PDB entry 4Y28 | X-ray diffraction, 2.80 A resolution | chains B and G of the 16 polymer chains in the assembly

== Chain B ==
Molecule: Photosystem I P700 chlorophyll a apoprotein A2
Organism: Pisum sativum
Notes: EC 1.97.1.12
Reference sequence: P05311 (PSAB_PEA); residue numbers follow UniProt; this construct covers 1-733
Chain sequence (733 residues; numbered 1 to 733; the number before each row is that of its first residue):
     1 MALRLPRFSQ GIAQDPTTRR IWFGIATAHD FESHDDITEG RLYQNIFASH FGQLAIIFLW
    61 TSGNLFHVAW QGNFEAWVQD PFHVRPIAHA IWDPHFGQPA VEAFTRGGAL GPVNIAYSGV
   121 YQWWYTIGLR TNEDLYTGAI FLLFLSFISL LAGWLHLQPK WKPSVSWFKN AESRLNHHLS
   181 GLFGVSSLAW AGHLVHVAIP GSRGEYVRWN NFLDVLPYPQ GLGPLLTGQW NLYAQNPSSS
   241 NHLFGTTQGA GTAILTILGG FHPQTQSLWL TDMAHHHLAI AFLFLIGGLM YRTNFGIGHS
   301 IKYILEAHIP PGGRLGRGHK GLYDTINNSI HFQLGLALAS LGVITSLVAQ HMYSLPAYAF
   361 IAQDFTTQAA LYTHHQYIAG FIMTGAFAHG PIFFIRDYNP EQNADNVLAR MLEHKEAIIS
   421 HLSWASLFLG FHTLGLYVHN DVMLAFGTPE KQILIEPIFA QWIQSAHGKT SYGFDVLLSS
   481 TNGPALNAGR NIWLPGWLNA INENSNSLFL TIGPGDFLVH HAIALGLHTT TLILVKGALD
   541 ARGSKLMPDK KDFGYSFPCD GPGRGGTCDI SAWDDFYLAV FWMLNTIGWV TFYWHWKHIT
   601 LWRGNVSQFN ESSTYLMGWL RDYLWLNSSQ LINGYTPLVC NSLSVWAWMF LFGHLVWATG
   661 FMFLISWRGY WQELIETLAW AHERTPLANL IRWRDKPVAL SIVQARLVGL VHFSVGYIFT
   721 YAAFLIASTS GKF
Not modelled in the structure: 1
Sequence notes: engineered mutation Leu5 (Ile in P05311), Ile115 (Asn in P05311), Met273 (Val in P05311), Ser471 (Thr in P05311), Val476 (Ile in P05311), Leu477 (Pro in P05311), Tyr635 (Ile in P05311)
Bound ions: chlorophyll a Mg site 1 near Gln53 (its only coordinating residue here); chlorophyll a Mg site 2 near Asp93 (its only coordinating residue here); Ca2+: Ile501, Glu503, Asn506, Leu508; 4Fe-4S cluster Fe: Cys559 (shared with 1 residue of chain A)
Residues lining bound ligands:
  - beta-carotene (BCR), molecule 1: Leu54, Ile57, Phe58, Trp60, Gly181, Leu182, Val185, Ser186
  - beta-carotene (BCR), molecule 2: Leu65, Trp123, Trp124, Ile127, Leu129, Gly138, Phe141, Leu142, Leu145, Trp209
  - beta-carotene (BCR), molecule 3: Leu188, Leu222, Leu225, Leu278, Phe282, Leu285, Ile286, Leu289, Ile297
  - beta-carotene (BCR), molecule 4: Phe332, Gly335, Leu336, Ala339, Val343, Met383, Ala386, Phe387, Gly390, Phe393, Phe394, Leu408, Ala538
  - beta-carotene (BCR), molecule 5: Phe387, Leu408, Met411, Val535, Leu539
  - beta-carotene (BCR), molecule 6: Leu434, Gly435, Val438
  - beta-carotene (BCR), molecule 7: Val645, Trp648, Met649, Phe652, Trp671, Ile675, Leu678, Phe719
  - beta-carotene (BCR), molecule 8: Thr685, Pro686, Leu687
  - chlorophyll a isomer (CL0): Leu620, Leu624, Trp625, Trp657
  - chlorophyll a (CLA), molecule 1: Leu5, Phe8, Gly24, Ile25, Ala28, His29, Phe31, His34, Ser49, Gly52, Gln53, Ile56
  - chlorophyll a (CLA), molecule 2: Thr18, Ile21, Trp22, Ile675, Leu678, Ala679, His682, Ile691, Arg692, Trp693, Arg694, Asp695, Pro697, Val698
  - chlorophyll a (CLA), molecule 3: Trp22, Phe652, Leu655, Val656, Thr659, Met662, Phe663, Leu700, Val708, Val711, His712, Val715
  - chlorophyll a (CLA), molecule 4: Ile25, Ala26, Thr27, Ala28, His29, Asp30, His331, Leu334, Leu338, Phe381, Ile382, Thr384, Gly385, Ala388, His389, Ile392, Arg396, Tyr555, Trp573, Phe576, Phe652, Val711, Val715, Phe719
  - chlorophyll a (CLA), molecule 5: His29, Gln53, Ile56, Ile57, Trp60, Leu341, Ile378, Phe381, Ile382
  - chlorophyll a (CLA), molecule 6: His29, Phe31, Tyr43, Ile46, Ser49, His50, Gln53, Leu54, Ile57, Phe168, Arg174, His178, Leu182, Phe183, Ile330, His331, Gln333, Leu334, Ala337, Leu338, Leu341
  - chlorophyll a (CLA), molecule 7: Phe47, Phe51, Ile148, Leu151, Ala152, Leu155, His156, Trp161, Pro163, Trp167
  - chlorophyll a (CLA), molecule 8: Phe47, His50, Phe51, Leu54, Trp123, Trp167, Phe168, Asn170, Ser173, Arg174, His177, His178, Gly181, Leu182, Phe183, Ile344, Tyr358
  - chlorophyll a (CLA), molecule 9: Ile56, Trp60, Asn64, Ala88, His89, Asn114, Ile115, Ala116, Tyr117, Ser118, Val120, Val645, Trp646, Met649, Phe719
  - chlorophyll a (CLA), molecule 10: Phe58, Ile127, Gly128, Leu129, Asp134, Thr137, Gly138, Phe141, Leu145, Ile148, Ser149, Ser186, Ala189, Trp190, Gly192, His193, His196, Val197, Val207, Arg208, Trp209, Phe212
  - chlorophyll a (CLA), molecule 11: Leu59, Trp60, Ser62, Gly63, Phe66, His67, Trp70, Gln71, His89, Ala90, Trp92, Leu143
  - chlorophyll a (CLA), molecule 12: Trp60, Asn64, Tyr117, Ser118, Val120, Ala370, Leu371, Thr373, His374, Tyr377, Ile378, Phe381, Trp646, Met649, Ile718, Phe719, Ala722, Leu725, Ile726
  - chlorophyll a (CLA), molecule 13: Trp60, Thr61, Ser118, Gly119, Val120, Trp123, Val185, Ser186, Ala189, Leu341, Ile344, Thr345, Val348, Met352, Tyr358, Ile361, Leu371, His374, His375, Ile378, Ile382
  - chlorophyll a (CLA), molecule 14: His89, Ala90, Ile91, Trp92, Asp93, His95, Phe96, Phe104, Asn114, Ser644, Val645, Trp648
  - chlorophyll a (CLA), molecule 15: Trp123, Thr126, Ile127, Leu182, Phe183, Ser186, Ser187, Trp190, Leu194, Leu268, Met273, His276, His277, Ile280, Phe284, Ile344, Leu347, Val348, His351, Met352, Ala357, Tyr358
  - chlorophyll a (CLA), molecule 16: Trp167, Asn170, Ser173, His177, Thr293, Asn294, Phe295
  - chlorophyll a (CLA), molecule 17: Ala171, Arg174, Leu175, His178, Leu179, Phe183, Leu283, Ile301, Leu305, Tyr323, Ile326, Asn327, Leu336, Ala337, Ser340, Leu341, Ile344
  - chlorophyll a (CLA), molecule 18: Leu175, Leu179, Phe183, Leu283, Phe284, Gly287, Met290, Tyr291, Ile301, Ile304
  - chlorophyll a (CLA), molecule 19: Asn176, His177, Ser180, Gly181, Val185, Leu285, Gly288, Leu289, Tyr291, Thr293, Phe295, Ile297
  - chlorophyll a (CLA), molecule 20: Leu188, Ala189, Ala191, Gly192, Val195, His196, Phe212, Leu213, Val215, Leu216, Pro217, Tyr218, Gly221, Leu222, Leu226, Tyr233, Ile254, Leu255, Leu278
  - chlorophyll a (CLA), molecule 21: Leu225, Trp230, Asn231, Tyr233, Ala234, Leu255, Thr256, Ile257, His275, Leu278, Ala279, Phe282, Leu283, Ile286, Ile492, Trp493
  - chlorophyll a (CLA), molecule 22: Thr256, Ile257, Gly259, Gly260, Leu268, Asp272, Met273, His275, His276, Ala279, Leu283, His351, Leu355, Trp493, Trp497
  - chlorophyll a (CLA), molecule 23: Ile286, Gly287, Leu289, Met290, Ile297, Gly298, His299
  - chlorophyll a (CLA), molecule 24: Met290, His299, Tyr303, Ile304, Ala307, His308
  - chlorophyll a (CLA), molecule 25: Ile304, Leu305, His308, Leu315, His319, Leu322, Ile326, Phe332, Val407, Leu408, Met411
  - chlorophyll a (CLA), molecule 26: Ala307, His308, Ile309, Pro310, Pro311, Arg314, Leu315, His319
  - chlorophyll a (CLA), molecule 27: Arg314, Leu315, Val407, Arg410, Met411, Glu413, His414, Ala417, Ile418, His421
  - chlorophyll a (CLA), molecule 28: Ala339, Ser340, Val343, Ile344, Leu347, Gln350, His351, Tyr353, Ser354, Leu355, Leu508, Phe509
  - chlorophyll a (CLA), molecule 29: Val343, Ser346, Leu347, Gln350, Gln376, Gly380, Met383, Phe387, Leu527, Thr530, Thr531, Leu534, Met583, Thr586, Ile587
  - chlorophyll a (CLA), molecule 30: Gln350, Tyr353, Tyr372, Gln376, Phe459, Ala460, Ile463, Gln464, Phe509, Leu510, Ile512, His520, Ile523, Leu527, Val590, Tyr593, Trp594, Lys597
  - chlorophyll a (CLA), molecule 31: Ala417, His421, Trp424
  - chlorophyll a (CLA), molecule 32: Ile418, His421, Leu422, Trp424, Ala524, Leu527, His528, Thr531
  - chlorophyll a (CLA), molecule 33: Ser420, His421, Ser423, Trp424, Leu427, Phe431
  - chlorophyll a (CLA), molecule 34: Ser423, Ser426, Leu427, Gly430, Phe431, Leu434, Leu525, Thr529, Leu532, Ile533, Leu578, Phe581, Trp582
  - chlorophyll a (CLA), molecule 35: Trp424, Phe428, Leu429, Ile455, Glu456, Pro457, Ile458, Phe459, Ala460, Phe517, His520, His521, Ala524, His528
  - chlorophyll a (CLA), molecule 36: Trp424, Leu427, Phe428, Phe431, His432
  - chlorophyll a (CLA), molecule 37: Phe431, His432, Gly435, Leu436, Val438, His439, Val442, Met443, Phe446, Lys451, Ile453
  - chlorophyll a (CLA), molecule 38: Thr433, Leu434, Tyr437, Val519, Ala522, Leu525, Asn585, Trp589, Phe592, Leu616, Trp619, Leu620, Leu624, Ser628, Ile632, Phe650, His654, Trp657, Phe713, Tyr717, Thr720, Tyr721, Phe724
  - chlorophyll a (CLA), molecule 39: Leu434, Val438, Asp441, Leu525, Phe581, Trp582, Asn585, Trp589, Leu616, Leu620, Trp657, Phe713, Tyr717
  - chlorophyll a (CLA), molecule 40: Ile458, Phe459, Trp462, Phe474
  - chlorophyll a (CLA), molecule 41: Trp462, Ile463, Ala466, His467, Leu477, Leu478, Ala485, Trp493, Leu494, Trp497, Phe509
  - chlorophyll a (CLA), molecule 42: Leu477, Pro484, Ala485, Ala488, Gly489, Trp493
  - chlorophyll a (CLA), molecule 43: Trp648, Leu651, Phe652, His654, Leu655, Trp657, Ala658
  - chlorophyll a (CLA), molecule 44: Leu655, Ala658, Thr659, Phe661, Met662, Ile665, Ser666, Tyr670, Trp671, Leu674
  - chlorophyll a (CLA), molecule 45: Leu678, Ala681, His682, Thr685, Ala688, Ile691
  - chlorophyll a (CLA), molecule 46: Trp680, Ala681, Arg684, Thr685, Pro686
  - chlorophyll a (CLA), molecule 47: Pro686, Leu687, Ile691
  - dodecyl-alpha-D-maltoside (LMU): Leu213, Asp214, Leu216, Gly221, Leu222, Gly223, Leu226
  - phylloquinone (PQN): Trp22, Met662, Phe663, Ser666, Trp667, Arg668, Trp671, Ile675, Val698, Ala699, Leu700, Ser701, Ala705
  - 4Fe-4S cluster (SF4): Cys559, Gly561, Pro562, Cys568, Trp667, Ile702
Swiss-Prot annotation at these positions:
  - binding site ([4Fe-4S] cluster): Cys559, Cys568
  - binding site (chlorophyll a): His654, Met662, Tyr670
  - binding site (phylloquinone): Trp671

== Chain G ==
Molecule: photosystem I reaction center
Organism: Pisum sativum
Chain sequence (97 residues; numbered 56 to 152; the number before each row is that of its first residue):
    56 AELNPSLVIS LSTGLSLFLG RFVFFNFQRE NVAKQGLPEQ NGVTHFEAGD SRAKEYAGVS
   116 KSAAALVDVL AWGSIGHIVA YYILATSSNG YDPKFFG
Not modelled in the structure: 56-58, 150-152
Residues lining bound ligands:
  - beta-carotene (BCR), molecule 1: Thr68, Leu72, Val124, Leu125, Gly128, Ser129, His132, Ile133, Tyr136
  - beta-carotene (BCR), molecule 2: Gln83, Ala126, Trp127, Ser129, Ile130
  - chlorophyll a (CLA), molecule 1: Ser61, Ile64, Ser65, Leu66, Thr68, Gly69, Phe73, His132, Tyr136
  - chlorophyll a (CLA), molecule 2: Leu72, Phe73, Arg76, Phe77, Val114, Ser115, Lys116, Ser117, Ala119, Leu121, Val124
  - chlorophyll a (CLA), molecule 3: Phe79, Phe82, Gln83, Asn86, Val87, Gln90, Trp127
  - chlorophyll a (CLA), molecule 4: Val122, Leu125, Ala126, Ser129
  - chlorophyll a (CLA), molecule 5: Ile133, Tyr137, Ala140, Asn144
  - chlorophyll a (CLA), molecule 6: Tyr137, Thr141, Asn144, Tyr146

== Interface between chain B and chain G ==
Contacting residue pairs (46; chain B residue first):
  Ser164(B) - Glu102(G)
  Ser164(B) - Ala103(G)
  Ser166(B) - Gln95(G)  hydrogen bond
  Ser166(B) - Thr99(G)
  Ser166(B) - Phe101(G)  hydrogen bond (side chain-backbone)
  Ser166(B) - Glu102(G)
  Ser166(B) - Ala103(G)
  Lys169(B) - Gln95(G)
  Glu172(B) - Pro93(G)
  Leu226(B) - Tyr136(G)  hydrogen bond (backbone-side chain)
  Thr227(B) - Leu139(G)
  Gly228(B) - Leu139(G)
  Gly228(B) - Ala140(G)
  Gln229(B) - Ser143(G)
  Trp230(B) - Tyr136(G)  hydrophobic
  Trp230(B) - Ala140(G)  hydrophobic
  Trp230(B) - Ser143(G)
  Asn231(B) - Ser143(G)  hydrogen bond (side chain-backbone)
  Asn231(B) - Asn144(G)
  Arg292(B) - Val87(G)
  Arg292(B) - Gly91(G)  hydrogen bond (side chain-backbone)
  Arg292(B) - Leu92(G)
  Arg292(B) - Pro93(G)
  Arg292(B) - Arg107(G)
  Thr293(B) - Arg107(G)
  Asn294(B) - Asp105(G)
  Asn294(B) - Ser106(G)
  Asn294(B) - Arg107(G)
  Asn294(B) - Ala108(G)
  Phe295(B) - Val122(G)
  Gly296(B) - Val87(G)
  Gly296(B) - Arg107(G)
  Ile297(B) - Val122(G)  hydrophobic
  His299(B) - Gln90(G)  hydrogen bond
  Ser300(B) - Gln90(G)
  Ser300(B) - Gly91(G)
  Lys302(B) - Glu94(G)  salt bridge
  Tyr303(B) - Lys89(G)
  Tyr303(B) - Gln90(G)
  Ile304(B) - Gln90(G)
  Tyr323(B) - Glu94(G)
  Asp324(B) - Asn96(G)  hydrogen bond (side chain-backbone)
  Asn328(B) - Asn96(G)
  Asn487(B) - Lys149(G)
  Ala488(B) - Tyr146(G)  hydrogen bond (backbone-side chain)
  Ile492(B) - Tyr146(G)  hydrophobic
Other interface residues (no listed pair), chain B (33 interface residues in all): Val165, Asn170, Leu225, Ile286, Asn327, Gly489
Other interface residues (no listed pair), chain G (27 interface residues in all): Ile133, Pro148

== Overview ==
33 residues of chain B and 27 residues of chain G are in contact; the contacts include 8 hydrogen bonds and 1
salt bridge. Polar contacts include Lys302(B)-Glu94(G), Ser166(B)-Gln95(G) and Ser166(B)-Phe101(G).
Chain B is Photosystem I P700 chlorophyll a apoprotein A2 and chain G is photosystem I reaction center, both
from Pisum sativum; the structure, The structure of plant photosystem I super-complex at 2.8 angstrom
resolution, was determined by X-ray diffraction.
